Entry 2MEV (X-ray diffraction, 3.00 A resolution); this record covers chains 2 and 3 of the 4 polymer chains in the assembly.

# Chain 2
Protein: Mengo virus coat protein (subunit VP2)
Source organism: Mengo virus
Reference sequence: P12296 (POLG_ENMGO); residues 1-256 here correspond to UniProt positions 71-326 (UniProt number = residue number + 70)
Chain sequence (256 residues; each row starts with the number of its first residue):
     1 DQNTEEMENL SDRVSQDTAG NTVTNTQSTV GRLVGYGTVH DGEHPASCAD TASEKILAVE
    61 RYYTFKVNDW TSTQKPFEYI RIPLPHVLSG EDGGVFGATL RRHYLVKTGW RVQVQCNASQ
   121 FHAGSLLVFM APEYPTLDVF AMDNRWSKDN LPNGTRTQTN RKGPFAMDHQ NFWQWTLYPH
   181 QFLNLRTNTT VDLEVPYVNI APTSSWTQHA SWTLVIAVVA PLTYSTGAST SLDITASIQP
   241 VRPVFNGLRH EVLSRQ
Unresolved in the structure: 1-7
Swiss-Prot annotation at these positions:
  - binding site (RNA): Q27

# Chain 3
Protein: Mengo virus coat protein (subunit VP3)
Source organism: Mengo virus
Reference sequence: P12296 (POLG_ENMGO); residues 1-231 here correspond to UniProt positions 327-557 (UniProt number = residue number + 326)
Chain sequence (231 residues; each row starts with the number of its first residue):
     1 SPIPVTIREH AGTWYSTLPD STVPIYGKTP VAPANYMVGE YKDFLEIAQI PTFIGNKVPN
    61 AVPYIEASNT AVKTQPLAVY QVTLSCSCLA NTFLAALSRN FAQYRGSLVY TFVFTGTAMM
   121 KGKFLIAYTP PGAGKPTSRD QAMQATYAIW DLGLNSSYSF TVPFISPTHF RMVGTDQANI
   181 TNVDGWVTVW QLTPLTYPPG CPTSAKILTM VSAGKDFSLK MPISPAPWSP Q
Disulfides: C86-C88

# Interface between chain 2 and chain 3
Contacting residue pairs (38):
  A46(2) - R105(3)  hydrogen bond (backbone-side chain)
  A46(2) - H169(3)
  S47(2) - F164(3)
  S47(2) - S166(3)  hydrogen bond (side chain-backbone)
  S47(2) - P167(3)  hydrogen bond (side chain-backbone)
  S47(2) - T168(3)
  S47(2) - H169(3)
  C48(2) - F164(3)
  C48(2) - S166(3)
  A49(2) - F164(3)  hydrogen bond (backbone-backbone)
  D50(2) - I165(3)
  Y104(2) - P130(3)  hydrophobic
  Y104(2) - P131(3)
  Y104(2) - I165(3)
  Y104(2) - P167(3)
  L105(2) - I165(3)  hydrophobic
  L105(2) - S166(3)
  L105(2) - P167(3)  hydrophobic
  A201(2) - P167(3)
  A201(2) - T168(3)
  P202(2) - P167(3)
  P202(2) - H169(3)
  T203(2) - S166(3)
  T203(2) - P167(3)
  G247(2) - P130(3)
  G247(2) - I165(3)
  L248(2) - P130(3)
  L248(2) - Q144(3)
  L248(2) - A145(3)
  R249(2) - P130(3)
  R249(2) - P131(3)  hydrogen bond (side chain-backbone)
  R249(2) - G132(3)
  R249(2) - A133(3)
  H250(2) - A133(3)
  H250(2) - G134(3)  hydrogen bond (side chain-backbone)
  H250(2) - Q141(3)  hydrogen bond
  E251(2) - A133(3)
  V252(2) - A133(3)  hydrophobic
Interface residues without a listed pair, chain 2 (18 interface residues in all): S205, T207
Interface residues without a listed pair, chain 3 (20 interface residues in all): T129, K135, P136, T146, P163

# Summary
Chain 2 and chain 3 form an interface of 18 and 20 residues respectively; the contacts include 7 hydrogen
bonds. Among the polar pairs are A46(2)-R105(3), S47(2)-S166(3) and S47(2)-P167(3). Curated annotation
(UniProt) lists RNA-binding residue Q27(2) on chain 2.
Chain 2 is Mengo virus coat protein (subunit VP2) and chain 3 is Mengo virus coat protein (subunit VP3), both
from Mengo virus; the structure, Structural refinement and analysis of mengo virus, was determined by X-ray
diffraction.
